Entry 7WM1 (electron microscopy, 2.80 A resolution); this record covers chains A and B of the 4 polymer chains in the assembly.

== Chain A ==
Protein: Potassium channel AKT1
From: Arabidopsis thaliana
UniProt: Q38998 (AKT1_ARATH); numbering as in UniProt (aligned over 1-857)
Amino-acid sequence (885 residues; each row starts with the number of its first residue):
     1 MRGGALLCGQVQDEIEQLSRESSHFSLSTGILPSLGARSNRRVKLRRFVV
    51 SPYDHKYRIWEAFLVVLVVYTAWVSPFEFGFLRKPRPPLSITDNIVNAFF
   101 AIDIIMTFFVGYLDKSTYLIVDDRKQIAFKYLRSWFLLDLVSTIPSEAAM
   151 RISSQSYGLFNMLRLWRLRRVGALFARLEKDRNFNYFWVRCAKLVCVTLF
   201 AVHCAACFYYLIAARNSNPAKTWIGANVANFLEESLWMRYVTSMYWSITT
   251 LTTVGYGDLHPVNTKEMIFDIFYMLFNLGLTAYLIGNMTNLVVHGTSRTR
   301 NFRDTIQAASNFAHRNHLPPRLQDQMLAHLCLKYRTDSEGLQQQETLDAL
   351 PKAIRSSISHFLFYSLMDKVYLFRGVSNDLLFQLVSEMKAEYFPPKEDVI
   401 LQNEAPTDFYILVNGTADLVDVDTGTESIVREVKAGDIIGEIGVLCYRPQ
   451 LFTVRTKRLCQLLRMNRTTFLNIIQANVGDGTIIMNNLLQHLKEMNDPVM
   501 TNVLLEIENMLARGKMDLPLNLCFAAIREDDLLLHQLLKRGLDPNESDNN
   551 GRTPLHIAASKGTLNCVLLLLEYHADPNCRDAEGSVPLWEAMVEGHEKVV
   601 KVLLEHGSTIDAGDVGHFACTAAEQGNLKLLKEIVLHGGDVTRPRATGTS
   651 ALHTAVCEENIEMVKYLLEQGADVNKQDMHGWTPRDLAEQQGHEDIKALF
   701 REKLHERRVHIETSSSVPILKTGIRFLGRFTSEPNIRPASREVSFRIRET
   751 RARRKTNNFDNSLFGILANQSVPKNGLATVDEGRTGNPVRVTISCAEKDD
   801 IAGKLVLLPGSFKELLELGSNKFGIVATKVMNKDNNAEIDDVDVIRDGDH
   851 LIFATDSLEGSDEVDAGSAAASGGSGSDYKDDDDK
Unresolved in the structure: 1-43, 493-885
Sequence notes: expression tag (858-885)
Metal / ion sites: K+ site 1: Thr253, Val254 (shared with Thr289(B), Val290(B) of chain B; 2 residues of chain C; 2 residues of chain D); K+ site 2: Thr253 (shared with Thr289(B) of chain B; 1 residue of chain C; 1 residue of chain D); K+ site 3: Gly255, Tyr256 (shared with Gly291(B) of chain B; 2 residues of chain C; 1 residue of chain D)
Curated features (UniProtKB/Swiss-Prot):
  - binding site (a nucleoside 3',5'-cyclic phosphate): Leu372 to Lys493

== Chain B ==
Protein: Potassium channel KAT3
From: Arabidopsis thaliana
UniProt: P92960 (KAT3_ARATH); residue numbers follow UniProt; this construct covers 1-662
Amino-acid sequence (690 residues; row label = number of the first residue in the row):
     1 MSTTTTEARSPLPLLLRRGRSSTALSASTAEARSPLSILQFRRRSSKDVR
    51 NITSVSSSLLPAFGTFIEDDNPSSKPFIVLHFDRRYRLWELFLVILVGYS
   101 AWASLFELAFEKAAEGALLTIDLVVDFFFAVDIILTFFVSYLDNTTYLNV
   151 TDHKLIAKRYLKSVAFVMDVASTLPIQFIYKTITGDVGRGQAFGFLNLLR
   201 LWRLRRVAELFKRLEKDAHFNYFVIRVIKLLCVTIFWIHLAGCILYWIAY
   251 HYPRPTDTWIGSQVEDFKERSVWLGYTYSMYWSIVTLTTVGYGDLHAVNS
   301 REKTFNMFYMLFNIGLTSYIIGIMTNLVVHGALRTFAMRSAINDILRYTS
   351 KNRLPDTMREQMLAHMQLKFKTAELRQEEVLQDLPKAIRSSINQHLFRSI
   401 IEEAYLFKGFPEGLLVQLVSQIQAEYFPPKMEIILQNEIPTDFYVIVSGG
   451 VDIIASKGVSEQVLAKLGPGSMAGEIGVVFNIPQPFTVRTRRLSQVIRIG
   501 HHKFKEMVQSDNDVDAKMIIANFMTYLKGLNDELKKEIPFLRDLLDDADA
   551 QVQETVQSEETPQSNDEEIVTVSRHENGQIEERRREGVPKRVIIHGQAPP
   601 NQDNKNNGDSNGRLIILPDSIQLLFDLAEKKLGKRGSTIAMADGAHVEQI
   651 DALRENDHLYIFLEGSDEVDAGSAAASGGSGSWSHPQFEK
Unresolved in the structure: 1-53, 527-690
Sequence notes: expression tag (663-690)
Metal / ion sites: K+ site 1: Thr289, Val290 (shared with Thr253(A), Val254(A) of chain A; 2 residues of chain C; 2 residues of chain D); K+ site 2: Thr289 (shared with Thr253(A) of chain A; 1 residue of chain C; 1 residue of chain D); K+ site 3: Gly291 (shared with Gly255(A), Tyr256(A) of chain A; 2 residues of chain C; 1 residue of chain D)
Curated features (UniProtKB/Swiss-Prot):
  - binding site (a nucleoside 3',5'-cyclic phosphate): Leu406 to Leu527

== How chain A and chain B interact ==
Pairs across the interface (79):
  Val241(A) with Lys303(B)
  Thr242(A) with Lys303(B)
  Met244(A) with Met307(B), hydrophobic
  Tyr245(A) with His296(B); Ala297(B), hydrogen bond (side chain-backbone); Lys303(B); Asn306(B), hydrogen bond; Met307(B); Met310(B), hydrophobic
  Ile248(A) with Met307(B), hydrophobic; Leu311(B), hydrophobic
  Thr249(A) with Met310(B)
  Leu251(A) with Ile314(B), hydrophobic
  Thr252(A) with Thr289(B); Met310(B); Ile314(B)
  Thr253(A) with Thr289(B)
  Val254(A) with Thr289(B); Val290(B); Gly291(B); Met310(B), hydrophobic
  Gly255(A) with Gly291(B)
  Tyr256(A) with Trp282(B); Thr286(B), hydrogen bond; Gly291(B); Tyr292(B); Gly293(B); Asn306(B), hydrogen bond
  Asp258(A) with His296(B), salt bridge
  Ile285(A) with Ser318(B)
  Met288(A) with Ser318(B)
  Thr289(A) with Thr325(B)
  Val292(A) with Gly322(B); Ile323(B), hydrophobic
  Val293(A) with Asn326(B)
  Thr296(A) with Tyr222(B), hydrogen bond
  Arg300(A) with Tyr222(B); Leu327(B)
  Arg303(A) with Glu215(B); Asp217(B), hydrogen bond (side chain-backbone); Ala218(B); Phe220(B), hydrogen bond (side chain-backbone); Tyr222(B)
  Ala308(A) with Val380(B), hydrophobic
  Asn311(A) with Glu378(B)
  Phe312(A) with Glu378(B); Glu379(B); Leu381(B), hydrophobic
  Arg315(A) with Leu375(B); Glu378(B), salt bridge; Tyr426(B), hydrogen bond
  Asn316(A) with Leu396(B)
  His317(A) with His395(B)
  Leu318(A) with His395(B)
  Pro319(A) with His395(B)
  Leu322(A) with Ile388(B), hydrophobic
  Asp324(A) with Ser57(B), hydrogen bond (backbone-side chain)
  Gln325(A) with Ile388(B)
  Met326(A) with Ile392(B), hydrophobic
  His329(A) with Leu384(B); Pro385(B)
  Leu330(A) with Leu384(B), hydrophobic
  Cys331(A) with Leu60(B), hydrophobic
  Lys333(A) with Asp383(B), salt bridge
  Arg335(A) with Tyr147(B)
  Glu391(A) with Lys386(B)
  Tyr392(A) with Pro385(B)
  Phe393(A) with Pro385(B), hydrophobic
  Pro395(A) with Thr146(B); Tyr147(B), hydrophobic
  Thr407(A) with Lys386(B)
  Asp408(A) with Lys386(B), salt bridge
  Tyr447(A) with Gly413(B)
  Arg458(A) with Thr145(B); Thr146(B)
  Leu459(A) with Thr146(B), hydrogen bond (backbone-backbone); Tyr147(B), hydrophobic
  Arg464(A) with Lys386(B)
  Thr468(A) with Gln417(B)
Interface residues without a listed pair, chain A (66 interface residues in all): Leu199, Trp237, Thr299, Phe302, Thr305, Ile306, Gln307, Ala309, Ala328, Gln342, Gln344, Lys396, Val399, Ala405, Tyr410, Lys457, Asn466
Interface residues without a listed pair, chain B (63 interface residues in all): Ser54, Ser56, Leu59, Leu148, Leu214, Lys216, Leu295, Ser300, Gly315, Tyr319, Ile321, His330, Ala387, Ser391, Val416, Asn512
Interface features reported in the paper:
  - interface residues, chain B: Leu59(B)

== In short ==
Chain A and chain B form an interface of 66 and 63 residues respectively, with 10 hydrogen bonds and 4 salt
bridges. Polar pairs include Asp258(A)-His296(B), Arg315(A)-Glu378(B) and Lys333(A)-Asp383(B). The paper
reports the interface residue Leu59(B).
Chain A is Potassium channel AKT1 and chain B is Potassium channel KAT3, both from Arabidopsis thaliana; the
structure, Cryo-EM structure of AKT1-AtKC1, was determined by electron microscopy (same publication as 9IS8
and 7WM2).
